PDB entry 1II5 | X-ray diffraction, 1.60 A resolution | chain A

# Chain A
Molecule: Slr1257 protein
From: Synechocystis sp. PCC 6803 substr. Kazusa
Notes: fragment: GluR0 ligand binding core, residues 44-140, 256-385
Reference sequence: P73797 (P73797_SYNY3); the construct has insertions or renumbered stretches relative to UniProt, so the offset changes along the chain: 6-102 = UniProt 44-140; 104-233 = UniProt 256-385
Sequence (233 residues; each row starts with the number of its first residue):
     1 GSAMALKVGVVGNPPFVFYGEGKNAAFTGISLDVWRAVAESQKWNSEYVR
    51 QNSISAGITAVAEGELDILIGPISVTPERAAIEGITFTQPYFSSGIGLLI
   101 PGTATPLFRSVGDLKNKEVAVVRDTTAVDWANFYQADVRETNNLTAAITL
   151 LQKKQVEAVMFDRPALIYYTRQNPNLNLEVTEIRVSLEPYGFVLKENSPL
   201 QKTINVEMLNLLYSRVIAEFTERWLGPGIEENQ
Unresolved in the structure: 21-25, 227-233
Sequence notes: expression tag (1-5); linker (103)
Residues lining bound ligands: glutamic acid (GLU): Gly-12, Asn-13, Ile-54, Pro-72, Ile-73, Ser-74, Arg-79, Asp-124, Thr-125, Thr-126, Phe-161, Asp-162, Tyr-190

# In short
Ligands of chain A: glutamic acid.
Chain A is Slr1257 protein (Synechocystis sp. PCC 6803 substr. Kazusa); the structure, Crystal structure of
the GLUR0 ligand binding core complex with L-glutamate, was determined by X-ray diffraction together with 1IIT
and 1IIW from the same study.
